6QNN - chains A and B; structure by X-ray diffraction, 2.03 A resolution.

# Chain A
Protein: Clathrin heavy chain 1
Organism: Homo sapiens
Notes: fragment: LIDL motifs A-E, REFSEQ RESIDUES 661-726, N-TERMINAL 'GPLG' ARE NON-NATURAL
UniProtKB: Q00610 (CLH1_HUMAN); residues 1-364 here = UniProt positions 1-364
Sequence (364 residues; numbered 1 to 364; the number before each row is that of its first residue):
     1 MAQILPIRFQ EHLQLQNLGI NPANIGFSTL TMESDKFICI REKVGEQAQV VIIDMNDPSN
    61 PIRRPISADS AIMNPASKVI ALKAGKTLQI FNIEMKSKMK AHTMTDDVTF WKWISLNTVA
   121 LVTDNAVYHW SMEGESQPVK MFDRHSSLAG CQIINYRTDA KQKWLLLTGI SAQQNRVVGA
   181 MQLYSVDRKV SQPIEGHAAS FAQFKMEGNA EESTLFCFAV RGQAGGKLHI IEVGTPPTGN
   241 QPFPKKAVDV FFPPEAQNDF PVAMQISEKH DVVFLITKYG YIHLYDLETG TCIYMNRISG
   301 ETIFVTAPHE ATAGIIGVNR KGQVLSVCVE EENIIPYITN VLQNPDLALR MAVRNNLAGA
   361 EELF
Disordered / not traced: 1-2, 357-364
What the authors report for this chain:
  - mutagenesis - T87A/Q89A/K96E/K98E, R188A/Q192A: abolished binding to G2 and S phase-expressed protein 1 (chain B)
  - mutagenesis - Q152L/I154Q: unchanged binding to G2 and S phase-expressed protein 1 (chain B)

# Chain B
Protein: G2 and S phase-expressed protein 1
Organism: Homo sapiens
UniProtKB: Q9NYZ3 (GTSE1_HUMAN); residues 661-726 here correspond to UniProt positions 642-707 (UniProt number = residue number - 19)
Sequence (66 residues; row label = number of the first residue in the row):
   661 SQPLIDLPLI DFCDTPEAHV AVGSESRPLI DLMTNTPDMN KNVAKPSPVV GQLIDLSSPL
   721 IQLSPE
Disordered / not traced: 661-705, 725-726

# How chain A and chain B interact
Residue-residue contacts - 27 pairs, chain A then chain B:
  Asp-143(A) / Pro-706(B)
  Asp-143(A) / Pro-708(B)
  Arg-144(A) / Pro-708(B)
  His-145(A) / Pro-708(B)
  His-145(A) / Val-710(B)
  Trp-164(A) / Leu-713(B)  hydrophobic
  Leu-183(A) / Leu-713(B)
  Val-190(A) / Val-709(B)
  Val-190(A) / Val-710(B)
  Val-190(A) / Gly-711(B)
  Val-190(A) / Leu-713(B)
  Ser-191(A) / Val-709(B)  hydrogen bond (backbone-backbone)
  Ser-191(A) / Val-710(B)
  Ser-191(A) / Gly-711(B)  hydrogen bond (backbone-backbone)
  Gln-192(A) / Gly-711(B)
  Gln-192(A) / Gln-712(B)
  Gln-192(A) / Leu-713(B)  hydrogen bond (side chain-backbone)
  Gln-192(A) / Ile-714(B)  hydrogen bond (side chain-backbone)
  Ile-194(A) / Ile-714(B)  hydrophobic
  Phe-218(A) / Leu-716(B)  hydrophobic
  His-229(A) / Leu-716(B)
  Ile-231(A) / Ile-714(B)  hydrophobic
  Ile-231(A) / Asp-715(B)
  Ile-231(A) / Leu-716(B)  hydrophobic
  Val-233(A) / Ile-714(B)  hydrophobic
  Lys-245(A) / Asp-715(B)  salt bridge
  Lys-245(A) / Ser-717(B)  hydrogen bond (side chain-backbone)
Interface residues without a listed pair, chain A (21 interface residues in all): Gln-182, Tyr-184, Ser-185, Arg-188, Lys-189, Pro-193, Phe-216
Interface residues without a listed pair, chain B (12 interface residues in all): Ser-718
The authors on this interface:
  - interface residues, chain B: Leu-713(B), Ile-714(B), Leu-716(B)

# Overview
The interface between chain A and chain B involves 21 residues on one side and 12 on the other; the contacts
include 5 hydrogen bonds and 1 salt bridge. Polar contacts include Lys-245(A)/Asp-715(B),
Gln-192(A)/Leu-713(B) and Gln-192(A)/Ile-714(B). From the paper: T87A/Q89A/K96E/K98E and R188A/Q192A of chain
A abolish binding to G2 and S phase-expressed protein 1 (chain B); interface residues Leu-713(B), Ile-714(B)
and Leu-716(B).
Here chain A is Clathrin heavy chain 1 and chain B is G2 and S phase-expressed protein 1, both from Homo
sapiens. Entry 6QNN (Clathrin heavy chain N-terminal domain bound to GTSE1 lidl motif) was determined by X-ray
diffraction (same publication as 6QNP).
